PDB entry 7WRV | electron microscopy, 2.47 A resolution | chains C and V of the 3 polymer chains in the assembly

# Chain C
Molecule: Spike glycoprotein
From: Severe acute respiratory syndrome coronavirus 2
Reference sequence: P0DTC2 (SPIKE_SARS2); aligned to UniProt positions 1-1205 over residues 4-1208 (the alignment contains insertions or deletions, so no single offset holds)
Amino-acid sequence (1205 residues; each row starts with the number of its first residue):
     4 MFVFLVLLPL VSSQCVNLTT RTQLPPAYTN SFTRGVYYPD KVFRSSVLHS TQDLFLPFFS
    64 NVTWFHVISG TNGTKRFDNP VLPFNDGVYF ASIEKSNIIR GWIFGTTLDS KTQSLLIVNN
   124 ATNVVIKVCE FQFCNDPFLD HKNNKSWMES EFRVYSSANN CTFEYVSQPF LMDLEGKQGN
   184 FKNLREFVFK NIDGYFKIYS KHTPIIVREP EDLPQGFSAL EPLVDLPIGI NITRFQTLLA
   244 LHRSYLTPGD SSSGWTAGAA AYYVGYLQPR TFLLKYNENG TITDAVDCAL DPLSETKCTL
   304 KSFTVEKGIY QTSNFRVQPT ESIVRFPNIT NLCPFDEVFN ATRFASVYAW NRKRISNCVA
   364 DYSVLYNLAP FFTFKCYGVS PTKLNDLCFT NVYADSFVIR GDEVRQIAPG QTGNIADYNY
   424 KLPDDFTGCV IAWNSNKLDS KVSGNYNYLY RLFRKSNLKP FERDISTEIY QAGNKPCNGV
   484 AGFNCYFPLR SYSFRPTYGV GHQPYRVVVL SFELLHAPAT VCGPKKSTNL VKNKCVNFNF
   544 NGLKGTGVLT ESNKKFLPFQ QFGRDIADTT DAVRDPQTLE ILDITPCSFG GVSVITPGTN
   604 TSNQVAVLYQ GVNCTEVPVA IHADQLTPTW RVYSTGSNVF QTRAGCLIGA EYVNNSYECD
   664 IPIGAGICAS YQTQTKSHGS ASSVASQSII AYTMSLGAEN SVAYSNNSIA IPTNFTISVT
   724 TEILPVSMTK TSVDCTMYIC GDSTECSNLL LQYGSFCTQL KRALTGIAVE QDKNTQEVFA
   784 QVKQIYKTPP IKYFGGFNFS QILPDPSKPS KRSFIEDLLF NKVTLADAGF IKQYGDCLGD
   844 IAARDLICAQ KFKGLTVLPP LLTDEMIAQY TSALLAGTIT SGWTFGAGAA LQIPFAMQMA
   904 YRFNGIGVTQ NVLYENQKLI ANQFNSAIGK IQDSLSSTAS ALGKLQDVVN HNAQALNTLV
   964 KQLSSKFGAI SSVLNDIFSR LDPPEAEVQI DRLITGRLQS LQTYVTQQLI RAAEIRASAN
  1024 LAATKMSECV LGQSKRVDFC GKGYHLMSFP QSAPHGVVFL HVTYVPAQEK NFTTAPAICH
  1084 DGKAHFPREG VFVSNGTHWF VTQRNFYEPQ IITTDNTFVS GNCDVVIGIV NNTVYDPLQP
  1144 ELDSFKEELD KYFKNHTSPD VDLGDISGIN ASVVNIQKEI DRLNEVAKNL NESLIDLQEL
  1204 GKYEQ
Not modelled in the structure: 4-330, 530-1208
Construct notes: variant Val70 (Ala67 in P0DTC2), Ile96 (Thr95 in P0DTC2), Asp143 (Gly142 in P0DTC2), Ile209 (Leu212 in P0DTC2), Asp339 (Gly in P0DTC2), Leu371 (Ser in P0DTC2), Pro373 (Ser in P0DTC2), Phe375 (Ser in P0DTC2), Asn417 (Lys in P0DTC2), Lys440 (Asn in P0DTC2), Ser446 (Gly in P0DTC2), Asn477 (Ser in P0DTC2), Lys478 (Thr in P0DTC2), Ala484 (Glu in P0DTC2), Arg493 (Gln in P0DTC2), Ser496 (Gly in P0DTC2), Arg498 (Gln in P0DTC2), Tyr501 (Asn in P0DTC2), His505 (Tyr in P0DTC2), Lys547 (Thr in P0DTC2), Gly614 (Asp in P0DTC2), Tyr655 (His in P0DTC2), Lys679 (Asn in P0DTC2), His681 (Pro in P0DTC2), Lys764 (Asn in P0DTC2), Tyr796 (Asp in P0DTC2), Lys856 (Asn in P0DTC2), His954 (Gln in P0DTC2), Lys969 (Asn in P0DTC2), Phe981 (Leu in P0DTC2); insertion (212-214); engineered mutation Gly682 (Arg in P0DTC2), Ser683 (Arg in P0DTC2), Ser685 (Arg in P0DTC2), Pro986 (Lys in P0DTC2), Pro987 (Val in P0DTC2)
Cystine bridges: Cys336-Cys361, Cys379-Cys432, Cys391-Cys525, Cys480-Cys488
Swiss-Prot annotation at these positions:
  - glycosylation (N-linked (GlcNAc...) asparagine): Asn20 (complex), Asn64 (hybrid), Asn334 (complex), Asn606 (hybrid)

# Chain V
Molecule: JMB2002 Fab light chain
From: Mus musculus
Notes: antibody fragment or engineered binder
Amino-acid sequence (215 residues; each row starts with the number of its first residue):
   267 GDIQMTQSPS SLSASVGDRV TITCRASQGI SSWLAWYQQK PGKAPKLLIY DASNLETGVP
   327 SRFSGSGSGT DFTFTISSLQ PEDIATYYCQ QYDNLPLTFG GGTKVEIKRT VAAPSVFIFP
   387 PSDEQLKSGT ASVVCLLNNF YPREAKVQWK VDNALQSGNS QESVTEQDSK DSTYSLSSTL
   447 TLSKADYEKH KVYACEVTHQ GLSSPVTKSF NRGEC
Not modelled in the structure: 267, 374-481
Cystine bridges: Cys290-Cys355

# Interface between chain C and chain V
Residue-residue contacts - 14 pairs, chain C then chain V:
  Thr345(C) with Ser298(V), hydrogen bond; Trp299(V); Asp317(V)
  Arg346(C) with Trp299(V); Asp317(V), salt bridge; Tyr358(V)
  Leu441(C) with Ser297(V); Trp299(V), hydrogen bond (backbone-side chain)
  Lys444(C) with Tyr358(V), hydrogen bond (side chain-backbone); Asp359(V); Asn360(V)
  Val445(C) with Asn360(V), hydrogen bond (backbone-side chain); Leu361(V)
  Ser446(C) with Leu361(V)
Other interface residues (no listed pair), chain C (8 interface residues in all): Lys440, Ser443
Other interface residues (no listed pair), chain V (9 interface residues in all): Pro362

# Summary
Chain C and chain V form an interface of 8 and 9 residues respectively; the contacts include 4 hydrogen bonds
and 1 salt bridge. Polar pairs include Arg346(C)-Asp317(V), Thr345(C)-Ser298(V) and Leu441(C)-Trp299(V).
Chain C is Spike glycoprotein (Severe acute respiratory syndrome coronavirus 2) and chain V is JMB2002 Fab
light chain (Mus musculus); the structure, The interface of JMB2002 Fab binds to SARS-CoV-2 Omicron Variant S,
was determined by electron microscopy together with 7WPA, 7WPB, 7WPC, 7WPD, 7WPE and 7WPF from the same study.
